Entry 7DT2 (X-ray diffraction, 2.30 A resolution); this record covers chain A.

# Chain A
Molecule: Tyrosine-protein kinase ABL1
Organism: Homo sapiens
Notes: EC 2.7.10.2
UniProtKB: P00519 (ABL1_HUMAN); residues 229-510 here = UniProt positions 229-510
Sequence (310 residues; numbered 201 to 510; the number before each row is that of its first residue):
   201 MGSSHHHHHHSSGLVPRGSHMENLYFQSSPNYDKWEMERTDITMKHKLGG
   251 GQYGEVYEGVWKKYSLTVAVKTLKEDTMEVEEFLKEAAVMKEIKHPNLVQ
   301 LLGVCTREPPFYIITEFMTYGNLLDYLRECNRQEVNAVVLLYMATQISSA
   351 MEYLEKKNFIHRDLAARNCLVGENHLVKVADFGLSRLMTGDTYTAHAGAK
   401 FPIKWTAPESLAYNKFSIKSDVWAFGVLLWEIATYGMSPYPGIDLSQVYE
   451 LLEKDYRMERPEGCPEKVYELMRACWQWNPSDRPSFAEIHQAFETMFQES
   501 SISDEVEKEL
Disordered / not traced: 201-232, 275-277, 501-510
Differences from the reference sequence: initiating methionine (201); expression tag (202-228)
Curated features (UniProtKB/Swiss-Prot):
  - motif: Asp381 to Trp405 (Kinase activation loop)
  - active site: Asp363 (Proton acceptor)
  - binding site (ATP): Leu248 to Val256, Lys271, Glu316 to Asn322
  - modified residue: Ser229 (Phosphoserine), Tyr253 (Phosphotyrosine), Tyr257 (Phosphotyrosine), Tyr393 (Phosphotyrosine), Tyr413 (Phosphotyrosine), Ser446 (Phosphoserine)
Covalently attached groups: compound HJ9 linked to Lys271
Small-molecule neighbours: HJ9 ([4-[5-[5-(dimethylcarbamoyl)pyridin-3-yl]-1H-pyrrolo[2,3-b]pyridin-3-yl]-2-methanoyl-5-methoxy-phenyl]boronic acid): Leu248, Gly249, Tyr253, Val256, Ala269, Glu286, Val299, Thr315, Glu316, Phe317, Met318, Thr319, Tyr320, Gly321, Asn322, Arg367, Leu370, Ala380, Phe382
What the authors report for this chain:
  - binding site for HJ9: Lys271
  - mutagenesis - T315I: unchanged binding to HJ9 (from molecular simulation)

# Overview
Compound HJ9 is covalently linked to Lys271. UniProt lists active-site residue Asp363 and 17 ATP-binding
residues. From the paper: a binding site for HJ9 at Lys271; T315I leaves binding to HJ9 unchanged.
Chain A is Tyrosine-protein kinase ABL1 (Homo sapiens); the structure, Strategic design of catalytic
lysine-targeting reversible covalent BCR-ABL Inhibitors, was determined by X-ray diffraction (same publication
as 7CC2).
